6PBN - chains A and B; structure by X-ray diffraction, 1.65 A resolution.

[Chain A (and B)]
Name: Pseudopaline Dehdyrogenase
Organism: Pseudomonas aeruginosa (strain ATCC 15692 / DSM 22644 / CIP 104116 / JCM 14847 / LMG 12228 / 1C / PRS 101 / PAO1)
Notes: EC 1.5.1.-; chain B of this document is another copy of the same molecule, construct and numbering; everything in this record applies to it too
UniProtKB: Q9HUX5 (Q9HUX5_PSEAE); residue numbers follow UniProt; this construct covers 1-433
Chain sequence (449 residues; row label = number of the first residue in the row; numbers below 1 keep their minus sign (His-15 is residue -15)):
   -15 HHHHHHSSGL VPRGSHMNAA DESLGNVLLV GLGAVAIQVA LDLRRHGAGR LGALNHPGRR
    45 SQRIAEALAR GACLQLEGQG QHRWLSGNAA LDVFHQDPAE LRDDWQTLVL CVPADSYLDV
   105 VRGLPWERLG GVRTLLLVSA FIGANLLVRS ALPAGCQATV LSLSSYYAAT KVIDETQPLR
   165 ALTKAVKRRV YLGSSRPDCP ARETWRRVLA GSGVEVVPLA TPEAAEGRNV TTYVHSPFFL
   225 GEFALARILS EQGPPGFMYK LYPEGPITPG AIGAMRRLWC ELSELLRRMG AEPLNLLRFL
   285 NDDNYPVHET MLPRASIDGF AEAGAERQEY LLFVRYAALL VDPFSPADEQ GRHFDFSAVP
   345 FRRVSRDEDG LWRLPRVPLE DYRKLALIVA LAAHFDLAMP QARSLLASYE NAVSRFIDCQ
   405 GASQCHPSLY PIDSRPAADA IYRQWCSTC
Disordered / not traced: -15 to 6, 432-433 (chain B: -15 to 6, 183-184, 432-433)
Differences from the reference sequence: expression tag (-15 to 0)
Ligand contacts:
  - 2-oxoglutaric acid (AKG): Thr215, His219, Met242, Tyr243, Val343
  - NADP (NAP; NADP nicotinamide-adenine-dinucleotide phosphate): Gly15, Leu16, Gly17, Ala18, Val19, Asn39, His40, Arg44, Cys95, Val96, Pro97, Ala98, Ser100, Val104, Ser123, Tyr150, Ala152, Ala153, Thr154, Arg360, Glu364
  - O77 (N-[(3S)-3-amino-3-carboxypropyl]-L-histidine): Lys171, Val214, Thr215, Val218, His219, Tyr243, Leu284, Arg319, Tyr320, Phe340, Val343
Reported in the primary citation:
  - conformationally variable residues (side-chain flip): Tyr289
  - binding site for O77: Tyr243, Arg319, Tyr320, Phe340
  - catalytic residues: His219 (proposed by the authors, not directly observed)

[Chain A / chain B interface]
Pairs across the interface (64; chain A residue first):
  Pro238(A) with Asp332(B); Glu333(B); Gln334(B); Gly335(B)
  Phe241(A) with Gln334(B); Arg336(B)
  Lys244(A) with Arg336(B)
  Leu245(A) with Ala321(B)
  Tyr246(A) with His292(B); Thr294(B); Met295(B), hydrophobic
  Pro247(A) with Pro327(B); His337(B)
  Glu248(A) with Val325(B); Gly335(B); Arg336(B); His337(B), hydrogen bond (side chain-backbone)
  Thr252(A) with Thr294(B)
  Pro253(A) with Thr294(B); Met295(B); Tyr314(B); Val318(B), hydrophobic
  Ile256(A) with Tyr314(B)
  His292(A) with Tyr246(B)
  Thr294(A) with Tyr246(B); Thr252(B); Pro253(B)
  Met295(A) with Tyr246(B), hydrophobic; Pro253(B)
  Glu310(A) with Arg311(B), salt bridge; Tyr314(B)
  Arg311(A) with Glu310(B), salt bridge
  Glu313(A) with Tyr314(B)
  Tyr314(A) with Pro253(B); Ile256(B); Glu310(B); Glu313(B); Tyr314(B), hydrophobic; Phe317(B), hydrophobic
  Phe317(A) with Tyr314(B), hydrophobic; Phe317(B), hydrophobic; Val318(B), hydrophobic; Ala321(B), hydrophobic
  Val318(A) with Pro253(B), hydrophobic; Phe317(B), hydrophobic
  Ala321(A) with Leu245(B); Phe317(B), hydrophobic
  Leu324(A) with Leu324(B), hydrophobic
  Val325(A) with Glu248(B)
  Pro327(A) with Pro247(B)
  Glu333(A) with Pro238(B)
  Gln334(A) with Pro238(B); Phe241(B)
  Gly335(A) with Pro238(B); Glu248(B)
  Arg336(A) with Phe241(B); Lys244(B); Glu248(B); Asp339(B), salt bridge; Ala342(B)
  His337(A) with Pro247(B); Glu248(B), hydrogen bond (backbone-side chain)
  Asp339(A) with Arg336(B), salt bridge
  Ala342(A) with Arg336(B)
Interface residues without a listed pair, chain A (33 interface residues in all): Ile251, Ala322, Asp332
Interface residues without a listed pair, chain B (33 interface residues in all): Ile251, Ala322

[In short]
Chain A and chain B each contribute 33 residues to their interface, with 2 hydrogen bonds and 4 salt bridges.
Among the polar pairs are Glu310(A)-Arg311(B), Arg336(A)-Asp339(B) and Glu248(A)-His337(B). From the paper:
the catalytic residue His219(A); a binding site for O77 at Tyr243(A), Arg319(A) and Tyr320(A) among others.
Chain A and chain B are both Pseudopaline Dehdyrogenase (Pseudomonas aeruginosa (strain ATCC 15692 / DSM 22644
/ CIP 104116 / JCM 14847 / LMG 12228 / 1C / PRS 101 / PAO1)); the structure, Pseudopaline Dehydrogenase with
(R)-Pseudopaline Soaked 1 hour, was determined by X-ray diffraction, deposited together with 6PBM, 6PBP and
6PBT.
